Entry 3BZN (X-ray diffraction, 2.00 A resolution); this record covers chain A.

== Chain A ==
Molecule: Menaquinone-specific isochorismate synthase
From: Escherichia coli
Notes: EC 5.4.4.2
Reference sequence: P38051 (MENF_ECOLI); residue numbers follow UniProt; this construct covers 1-431
Chain sequence (431 residues; numbered 1 to 431; the number before each row is that of its first residue):
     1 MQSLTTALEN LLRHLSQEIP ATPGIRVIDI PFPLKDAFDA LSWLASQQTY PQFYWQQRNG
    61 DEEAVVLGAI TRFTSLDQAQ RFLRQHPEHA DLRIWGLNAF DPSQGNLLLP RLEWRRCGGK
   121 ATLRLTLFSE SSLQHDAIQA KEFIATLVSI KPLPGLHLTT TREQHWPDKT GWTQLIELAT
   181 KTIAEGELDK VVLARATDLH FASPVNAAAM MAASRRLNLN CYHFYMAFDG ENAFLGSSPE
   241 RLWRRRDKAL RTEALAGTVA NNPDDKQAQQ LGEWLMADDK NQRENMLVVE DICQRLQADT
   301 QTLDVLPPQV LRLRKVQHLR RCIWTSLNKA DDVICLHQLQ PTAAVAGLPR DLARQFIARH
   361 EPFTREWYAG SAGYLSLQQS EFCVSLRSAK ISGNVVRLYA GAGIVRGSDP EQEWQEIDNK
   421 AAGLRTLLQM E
Disordered / not traced: 431
Ion coordination: Mg2+: Glu-284, Glu-416 (together with sulfate ion)
Swiss-Prot annotation at these positions:
  - active site: Lys-190 (Proton acceptor), Glu-240 (Proton donor)
  - binding site (Mg(2+)): Glu-284, Glu-416
  - mutagenesis: Lys-190 (K190A: Lack of activity), Glu-240 (E240Q: Lack of activity), Leu-255 (L255A: Decrease in activity), Ala-344 (A344T: Lack of activity), Arg-387 (R387A: Lack of activity)
Reported in the primary citation:
  - Mg2+ coordination: Glu-284, Glu-416
  - contacts within the chain: Arg-283/Arg-406 (pi stacking)
  - conformationally variable residues (loop rearrangement): Ile-404 to Pro-410
  - catalytic residues: Lys-190
  - specificity-determining residues: Ala-344

== Overview ==
Glu-284 and Glu-416 coordinate Mg2+. UniProt lists active-site residues Lys-190 and Glu-240, Mg2+-binding
residues Glu-284 and Glu-416 and 5 mutagenesis sites. The paper reports the catalytic residue Lys-190; Mg2+
coordination by Glu-284 and Glu-416.
Chain A is Menaquinone-specific isochorismate synthase (Escherichia coli); the structure, Crystal Structure of
Open form of Menaquinone-Specific Isochorismate Synthase, MenF, was determined by X-ray diffraction, deposited
together with 3BZM.
